PDB entry 6GTP | X-ray diffraction, 2.50 A resolution | chain A

[Chain A]
Name: N-acetyltransferase
Source organism: Escherichia coli
UniProtKB: A0A1V3CQ74 (A0A1V3CQ74_ECOLX); residues 1-174 here correspond to UniProt positions 2-175 (UniProt number = residue number + 1)
Amino-acid sequence (196 residues; each row starts with the number of its first residue; numbers below 1 keep their minus sign (Met-21 is residue -21)):
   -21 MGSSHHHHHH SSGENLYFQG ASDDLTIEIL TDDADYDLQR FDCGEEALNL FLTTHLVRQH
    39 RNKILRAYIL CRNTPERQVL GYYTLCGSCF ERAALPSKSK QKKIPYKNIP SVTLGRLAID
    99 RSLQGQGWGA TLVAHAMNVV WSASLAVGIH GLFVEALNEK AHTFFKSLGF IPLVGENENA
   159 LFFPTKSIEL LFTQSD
Disordered / not traced: -21 to -9, 172-174
Sequence notes: initiating methionine (-21); expression tag (-20 to 0); engineered mutation Phe143 (Tyr144 in A0A1V3CQ74)
Ion coordination: Mg2+: Leu101 (together with acetyl coenzyme A)
Ligand contacts: acetyl coenzyme A (ACO): Cys21, Gly22, Glu23, Leu26, Leu92, Gly93, Arg94, Leu95, Ala96, Ile97, Gln102, Gly103, Gln104, Gly105, Trp106, Gly107, Ala108, Val132, Glu133, Ala134, Asn136, Ala139, Thr141, Phe142, Phe143, Ser145

[Summary]
Ligands of chain A: acetyl coenzyme A.
Chain A is N-acetyltransferase (Escherichia coli); the structure, Structure of the AtaT Y144F mutant toxin,
was determined by X-ray diffraction together with 6GTO, 6GTQ, 6GTR and 6GTS from the same study.
